PDB entry 6DV9 | X-ray diffraction, 3.80 A resolution | chains C and F of the 9 polymer chains in the assembly

Chain C:
Name: DNA-directed RNA polymerase subunit beta
From: Mycobacterium tuberculosis (strain ATCC 25618 / H37Rv)
Notes: EC 2.7.7.6
UniProt: P9WGY9 (RPOB_MYCTU); residues 1-1178 here = UniProt positions 1-1178
Sequence (1178 residues; numbered 1 to 1178; the number before each row is that of its first residue):
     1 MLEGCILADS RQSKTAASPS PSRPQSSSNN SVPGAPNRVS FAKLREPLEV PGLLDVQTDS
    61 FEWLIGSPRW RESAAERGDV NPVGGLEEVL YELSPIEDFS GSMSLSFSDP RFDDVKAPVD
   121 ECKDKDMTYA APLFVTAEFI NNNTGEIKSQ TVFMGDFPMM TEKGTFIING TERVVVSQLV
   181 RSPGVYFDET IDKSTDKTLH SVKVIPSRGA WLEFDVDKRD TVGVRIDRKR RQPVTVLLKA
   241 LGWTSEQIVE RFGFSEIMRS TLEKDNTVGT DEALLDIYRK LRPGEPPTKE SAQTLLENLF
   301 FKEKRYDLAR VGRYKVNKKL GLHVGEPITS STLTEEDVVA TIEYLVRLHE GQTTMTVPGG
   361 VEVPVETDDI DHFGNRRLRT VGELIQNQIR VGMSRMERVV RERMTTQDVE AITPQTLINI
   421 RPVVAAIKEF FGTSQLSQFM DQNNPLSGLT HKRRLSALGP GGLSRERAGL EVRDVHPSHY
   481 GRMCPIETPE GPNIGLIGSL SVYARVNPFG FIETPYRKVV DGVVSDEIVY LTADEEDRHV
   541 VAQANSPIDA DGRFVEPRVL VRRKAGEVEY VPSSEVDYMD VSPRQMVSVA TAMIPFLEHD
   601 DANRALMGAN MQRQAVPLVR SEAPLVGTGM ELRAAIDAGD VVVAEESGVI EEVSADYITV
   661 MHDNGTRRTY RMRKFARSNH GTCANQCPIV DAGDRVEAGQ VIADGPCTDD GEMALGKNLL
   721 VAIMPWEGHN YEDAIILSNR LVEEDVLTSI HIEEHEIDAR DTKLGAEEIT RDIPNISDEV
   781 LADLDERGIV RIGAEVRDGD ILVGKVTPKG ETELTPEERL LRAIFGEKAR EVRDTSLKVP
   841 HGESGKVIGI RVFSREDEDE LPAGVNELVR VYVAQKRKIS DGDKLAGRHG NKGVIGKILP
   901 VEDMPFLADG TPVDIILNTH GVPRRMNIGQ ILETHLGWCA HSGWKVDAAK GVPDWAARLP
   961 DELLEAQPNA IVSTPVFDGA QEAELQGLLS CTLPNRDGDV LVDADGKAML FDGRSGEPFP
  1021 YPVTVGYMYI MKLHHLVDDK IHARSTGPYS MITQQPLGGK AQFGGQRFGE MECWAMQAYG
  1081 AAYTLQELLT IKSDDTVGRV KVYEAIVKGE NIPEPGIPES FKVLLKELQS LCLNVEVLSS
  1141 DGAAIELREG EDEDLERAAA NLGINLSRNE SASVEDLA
Unresolved in the structure: 1-27, 1154-1178
Curated features (UniProtKB/Swiss-Prot):
  - natural variant: Val-423 (V423A: In strain: vr1), Leu-436 (L436P: In strain: vr2), Ser-437 (S437T: In strain: vr3), Gln-438 to Asp-441 (sequence variant, change not given here; In strain: RJ49), Gln-438 (Q438L: In strain: vr4), Phe-439 (F439V: In strain: RJ37), Met-440 to Asn-443 (deletion: In strain: RJ55), Asp-441 (D441V: In strain: vr3), Leu-449 to Lys-452 (sequence variant, change not given here; In strain: RJ48), His-451 (H451D: In strain: vr5; H451L: In strain: SP28; H451N: In strain: vr6; H451P: In strain: vr8; H451Q: In strain: vr1; H451R: In strain: vr7), Ser-456 (S456L: In strain: vr11 and RJ37; S456Q: In strain: vr9; S456W: In strain: vr10), Leu-458 (L458P: In strain: vr12 and SP22)
  - mutagenesis: Glu-138 (E138R: Weakens interaction with TRCF and CarD), Ile-147 (I147A: Weakens interaction with TRCF and CarD), Lys-148 (K148A: Does not affect association with TRCF, but weakens interaction with CarD), Ser-149 (S149A: Does not affect association with TRCF, but weakens interaction with CarD)

Chain F:
Name: ECF RNA polymerase sigma factor SigL
From: Mycobacterium tuberculosis (strain ATCC 25618 / H37Rv)
UniProt: P9WGH5 (SIGL_MYCTU); numbering as in UniProt (aligned over 1-177)
Sequence (177 residues; each row starts with the number of its first residue):
     1 MARVSGAAAA EAALMRALYD EHAAVLWRYA LRLTGDAAQA EDVVQETLLR AWQHPEVIGD
    61 TARPARAWLF TVARNMIIDE RRSARFRNVV GSTDQSGTPE QSTPDEVNAA LDRLLIADAL
   121 AQLSAEHRAV IQRSYYRGWS TAQIATDLGI AEGTVKSRLH YAVRALRLTL QELGVTR
Unresolved in the structure: 1-3
Curated features (UniProtKB/Swiss-Prot):
  - DNA-binding region: Thr-141 to His-160 (H-T-H motif)
  - motif: Asp-42 to Gln-45 (Interaction with polymerase core subunit RpoC)
What the authors report for this chain:
  - specificity-determining residues: His-54, Asp-60

How chain C and chain F interact:
Contacting residue pairs (50; chain C residue first):
  Leu-281(C) / Arg-28(F)
  Arg-282(C) / Arg-28(F)
  Gly-284(C) / Asp-20(F)
  Gly-284(C) / Ala-24(F)
  Glu-285(C) / Ala-24(F)
  Glu-285(C) / Val-25(F)
  Pro-286(C) / Asp-20(F)
  Pro-286(C) / Glu-21(F)
  Arg-398(C) / Tyr-29(F)
  Arg-398(C) / Arg-32(F)
  Arg-398(C) / Leu-33(F)
  Asn-775(C) / Arg-177(F)
  Pro-816(C) / Tyr-135(F)
  Pro-816(C) / Tyr-136(F)  hydrophobic
  Glu-817(C) / Tyr-136(F)
  Arg-819(C) / Tyr-135(F)
  Leu-820(C) / Ile-116(F)  hydrophobic
  Leu-820(C) / Tyr-135(F)
  Leu-820(C) / Leu-166(F)  hydrophobic
  Ala-823(C) / Tyr-135(F)
  Ala-823(C) / Val-163(F)
  Ile-824(C) / Val-163(F)  hydrophobic
  Ile-824(C) / Leu-166(F)  hydrophobic
  Ile-824(C) / Arg-167(F)
  Ile-824(C) / Leu-170(F)  hydrophobic
  Phe-825(C) / Val-175(F)  hydrophobic
  Phe-825(C) / Thr-176(F)
  Phe-825(C) / Arg-177(F)
  Thr-1046(C) / Asp-105(F)  hydrogen bond
  Thr-1046(C) / Val-107(F)
  Gly-1047(C) / Asp-105(F)
  Pro-1048(C) / Thr-103(F)
  Tyr-1049(C) / Ser-102(F)
  Tyr-1049(C) / Thr-103(F)  hydrogen bond (backbone-backbone)
  Ser-1050(C) / Glu-100(F)  hydrogen bond
  Ser-1050(C) / Gln-101(F)
  Met-1051(C) / Gln-101(F)  hydrogen bond (backbone-backbone)
  Met-1051(C) / Ser-102(F)
  Gln-1054(C) / Thr-103(F)
  Leu-1057(C) / Glu-100(F)
  Leu-1057(C) / Ser-102(F)
  Arg-1099(C) / Glu-106(F)  salt bridge
  Val-1100(C) / Glu-106(F)
  Val-1100(C) / Arg-113(F)
  Tyr-1103(C) / Val-107(F)  hydrophobic
  Glu-1104(C) / Ala-110(F)
  Glu-1104(C) / Arg-113(F)  salt bridge
  Glu-1104(C) / Leu-114(F)
  Val-1107(C) / Leu-114(F)  hydrophobic
  Lys-1108(C) / Leu-114(F)
Other interface residues (no listed pair), chain C (32 interface residues in all): Pro-283, Glu-402, Leu-821, Thr-1096
Other interface residues (no listed pair), chain F (33 interface residues in all): Arg-74, Pro-104, Leu-111, Asp-112, Leu-120

Summary:
32 residues of chain C face 33 of chain F across their interface; the contacts include 4 hydrogen bonds and 2
salt bridges. Among the polar pairs are Arg-1099(C)/Glu-106(F), Glu-1104(C)/Arg-113(F) and
Thr-1046(C)/Asp-105(F). Curated annotation (UniProt) lists 4 mutagenesis sites on chain C. The paper reports
specificity determinants His-54(F) and Asp-60(F).
Here chain C is DNA-directed RNA polymerase subunit beta and chain F is ECF RNA polymerase sigma factor SigL,
both from Mycobacterium tuberculosis (strain ATCC 25618 / H37Rv). Entry 6DV9 (Crystal structure of
Mycobacterium tuberculosis transcription initiation complex(ECF sigma factor L) containing 5nt RNA with 4nt
...) was determined by X-ray diffraction, deposited together with 6DVB, 6DVC, 6DVD and 6DVE.
